9E12 - chains D and H of the 12 polymer chains in the assembly; structure by electron microscopy, 4.50 A resolution (low resolution: residue-level contacts below are approximate; hydrogen-bond / salt-bridge calls are withheld).

[Chain D]
Protein: Cytoplasmic dynein 1 intermediate chain 2
Organism: Homo sapiens
UniProtKB: Q13409 (DC1I2_HUMAN); the author numbering skips numbers that UniProt does not, so the offset changes along the chain: -25 to 217 = UniProt 1-243; 244-638 = UniProt 244-638
Amino-acid sequence (638 residues; row label = number of the first residue in the row; note: 26 numbers in that range are skipped by the numbering (no residue carries them; nothing is unmodelled there); numbers below 1 keep their minus sign (Met-25 is residue -25)):
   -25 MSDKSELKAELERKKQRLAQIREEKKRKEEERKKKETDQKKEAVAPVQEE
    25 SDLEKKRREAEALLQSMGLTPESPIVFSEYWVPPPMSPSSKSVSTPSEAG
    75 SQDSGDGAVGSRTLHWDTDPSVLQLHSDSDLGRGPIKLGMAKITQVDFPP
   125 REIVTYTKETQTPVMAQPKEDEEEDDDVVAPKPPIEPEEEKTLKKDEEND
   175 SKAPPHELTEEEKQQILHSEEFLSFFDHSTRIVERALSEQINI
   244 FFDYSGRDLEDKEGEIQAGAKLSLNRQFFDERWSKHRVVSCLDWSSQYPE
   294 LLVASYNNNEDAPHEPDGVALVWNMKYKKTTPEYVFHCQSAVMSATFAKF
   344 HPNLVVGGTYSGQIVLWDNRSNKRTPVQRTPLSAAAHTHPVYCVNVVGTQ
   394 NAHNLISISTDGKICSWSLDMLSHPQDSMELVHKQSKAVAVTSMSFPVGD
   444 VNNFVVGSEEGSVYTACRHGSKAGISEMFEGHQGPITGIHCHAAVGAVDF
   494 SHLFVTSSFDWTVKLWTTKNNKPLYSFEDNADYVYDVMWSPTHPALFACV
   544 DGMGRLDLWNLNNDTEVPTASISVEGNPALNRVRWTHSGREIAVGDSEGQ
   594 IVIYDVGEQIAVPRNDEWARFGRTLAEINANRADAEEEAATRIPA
Disordered / not traced: -25 to 181, 244-263, 622-638
Curated features (UniProtKB/Swiss-Prot):
  - modified residue: Ser-24 (N-acetylserine), Ser25 (Diphosphoserine), Ser64 (Phosphoserine), Thr69 (Phosphothreonine), Ser71 (Phosphoserine), Ser75 (Phosphoserine), Ser78 (Phosphoserine)

[Chain H]
Protein: Dynein light chain roadblock-type 1
Organism: Homo sapiens
UniProtKB: Q9NP97 (DLRB1_HUMAN); residue numbers follow UniProt; this construct covers 1-96
Amino-acid sequence (96 residues; row label = number of the first residue in the row):
     1 MAEVEETLKRLQSQKGVQGIIVVNTEGIPIKSTMDNPTTTQYASLMHSFI
    51 LKARSTVRDIDPQNDLTFLRIRSKKNEIMVAPDKDYFLIVIQNPTE
Disordered / not traced: 1-2, 96
Curated features (UniProtKB/Swiss-Prot):
  - modified residue: Ala2 (N-acetylalanine)

[How chain D and chain H interact]
Pairs across the interface (34; chain D residue first):
  Leu182(D) - Ile28(H)
  Thr183(D) - Ile30(H)
  Glu184(D) - Ile30(H)
  Lys187(D) - Val22(H)
  Lys187(D) - Val23(H)
  Lys187(D) - Asn24(H)
  Lys187(D) - Thr25(H)
  Lys187(D) - Pro29(H)
  Ile190(D) - Asn24(H)
  Leu191(D) - Val4(H)
  Leu191(D) - Val22(H)
  Glu194(D) - Glu3(H)
  Phe196(D) - Asn24(H)
  Phe196(D) - Tyr86(H)
  Phe199(D) - Asn24(H)
  Phe199(D) - Asp83(H)
  Phe199(D) - Lys84(H)
  Phe199(D) - Asp85(H)
  Phe199(D) - Tyr86(H)
  Phe200(D) - Glu3(H)
  Phe200(D) - Thr7(H)
  Phe200(D) - Tyr86(H)
  Ile206(D) - Phe68(H)
  Val207(D) - Leu11(H)
  Val207(D) - Gln14(H)
  Ala210(D) - Lys15(H)
  Leu211(D) - Gln14(H)
  Leu211(D) - Lys15(H)
  Ser212(D) - Arg72(H)
  Glu213(D) - Arg72(H)
  Gln214(D) - Arg72(H)
  Ile215(D) - Arg72(H)
  Ile215(D) - Pro94(H)
  Ile215(D) - Thr95(H)
Interface residues without a listed pair, chain D (20 interface residues in all): Ser198, Ser203
Interface residues without a listed pair, chain H (25 interface residues in all): Lys31, Arg70, Ser73, Leu88

[In short]
Chain D and chain H form an interface of 20 and 25 residues respectively.
Here chain D is Cytoplasmic dynein 1 intermediate chain 2 and chain H is Dynein light chain roadblock-type 1,
both from Homo sapiens. Entry 9E12 (Full-length human dynein-1 in phi comformation under Lis1 condition) was
determined by electron microscopy (same publication as 9E0Z, 9E10, 9E11, 9E13 and 9E14).
